Entry 3RDY (X-ray diffraction, 1.84 A resolution); this record covers chain A.

== Chain A ==
Molecule: BWI-1=PROTEASE inhibitor/trypsin inhibitor
From: Fagopyrum esculentum
Reference sequence: Q9S9F3 (Q9S9F3_FAGES); residues 1-69 here = UniProt positions 1-69
Amino-acid sequence (79 residues; numbered -9 to 69; the number before each row is that of its first residue; numbers below 1 keep their minus sign (Met-9 is residue -9)):
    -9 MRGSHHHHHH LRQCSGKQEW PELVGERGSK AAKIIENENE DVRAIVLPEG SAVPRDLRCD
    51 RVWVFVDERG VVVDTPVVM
Not modelled in the structure: -9 to 2
Construct notes: expression tag (-9 to 0)
Disulfides: Cys4-Cys49
Reported in the primary citation:
  - contacts within the chain: Pro44-Arg51 (water-mediated contact), Asp46-Arg51 (water-mediated contact), Pro44-Trp53 (water-mediated contact)
  - conformationally variable residues (side-chain flip): Trp53

== Overview ==
From the paper: conformational variability at Trp53; contacts within the chain involving Cys4, Cys49 and Pro44
among others.
Chain A is BWI-1=PROTEASE inhibitor/trypsin inhibitor (Fagopyrum esculentum); the structure, Crystal Structure
of buckwheat trypsin inhibitor rBTI at 1.84 angstrom resolution, was determined by X-ray diffraction (same
publication as 3RDZ).
